PDB entry 5M7G | X-ray diffraction, 2.25 A resolution | chains D and E of the 6 polymer chains in the assembly

[Chain D]
Molecule: Tubulin beta-2B chain
Source organism: Bos taurus
Reference sequence: Q6B856 (TBB2B_BOVIN); the author numbering skips numbers that UniProt does not, so the offset changes along the chain: 1-42 = UniProt 1-42; 45-360 = UniProt 43-358; 369-455 = UniProt 359-445
Sequence (445 residues; row label = number of the first residue in the row; note: 10 numbers in that range are skipped by the numbering (no residue carries them; nothing is unmodelled there)):
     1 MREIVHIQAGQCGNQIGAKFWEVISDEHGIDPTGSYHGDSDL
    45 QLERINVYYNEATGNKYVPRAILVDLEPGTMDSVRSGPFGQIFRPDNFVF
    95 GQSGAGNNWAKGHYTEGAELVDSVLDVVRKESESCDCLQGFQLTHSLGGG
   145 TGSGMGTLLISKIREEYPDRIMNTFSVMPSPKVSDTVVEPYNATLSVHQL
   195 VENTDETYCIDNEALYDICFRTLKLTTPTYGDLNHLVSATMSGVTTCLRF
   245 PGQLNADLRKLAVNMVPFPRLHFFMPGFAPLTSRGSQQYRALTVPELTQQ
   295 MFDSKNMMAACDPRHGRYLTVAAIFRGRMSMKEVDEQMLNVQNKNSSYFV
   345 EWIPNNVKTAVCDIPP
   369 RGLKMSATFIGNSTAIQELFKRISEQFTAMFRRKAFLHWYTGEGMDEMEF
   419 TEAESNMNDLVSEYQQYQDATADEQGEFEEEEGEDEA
Not modelled in the structure: 1, 246-249, 277-284, 442-455
Bound ions: Mg2+: Gln11 (together with GDP)
Ligand contacts:
  - mbt147 (FB7; 5-(2,6-dimorpholin-4-ylpyridin-4-yl)-4-(trifluoromethyl)pyridin-2-amine): Tyr202, Val238, Cys241, Ala250, Lys254, Leu255, Asn258, Met259, Thr314, Val315, Ala316, Ile318, Asn349, Asn350, Val351, Lys352, Ala354, Ile378
  - GDP (guanosine-5'-diphosphate): Gly10, Gln11, Cys12, Gln15, Ile16, Asp69, Ala99, Asn101, Ser140, Gly142, Gly143, Gly144, Thr145, Gly146, Ser147, Val171, Pro173, Val177, Asp179, Glu183, Asn206, Leu209, Tyr224, Leu227, Asn228
Swiss-Prot annotation at these positions:
  - motif: Met1 to Ile4 (MREI motif)
  - binding site (GTP): Gln11, Glu71, Ser140, Gly144, Thr145, Gly146, Asn206, Asn228
  - binding site (Mg(2+)): Glu71
  - modified residue: Ser40 (Phosphoserine), Thr57 (Phosphothreonine), Lys60 (N6-acetyllysine), Ser174 (Phosphoserine), Thr287 (Phosphothreonine), Thr292 (Phosphothreonine), Arg320 (Omega-N-methylarginine), Glu448 (5-glutamyl polyglutamate)
  - cross-link (Glycyl lysine isopeptide (Lys-Gly)): Lys60 (interchain with G-Cter in ubiquitin), Lys326 (interchain with G-Cter in ubiquitin)
Reported in the primary citation:
  - binding site for mbt147: Glu200, Tyr202, Val238, Cys241, Leu248, Ala250, Lys254, Ala316, Ile318, Lys352, Ala354

[Chain E]
Molecule: Stathmin-4
Source organism: Rattus norvegicus
Reference sequence: P63043 (STMN4_RAT); residues 5-145 here correspond to UniProt positions 49-189 (UniProt number = residue number + 44)
Sequence (143 residues; row label = number of the first residue in the row):
     3 MADMEVIELNKCTSGQSFEVILKPPSFDGVPEFNASLPRRRDPSLEEIQK
    53 KLEAAEERRKYQEAELLKHLAEKREHEREVIQKAIEENNNFIKMAKEKLA
   103 QKMESNKENREAHLAAMLERLQEKDKHAEEVRKNKELKEEASR
Not modelled in the structure: 3-5, 29-43, 144-145
Sequence notes: initiating methionine (3); expression tag (4)
Swiss-Prot annotation at these positions:
  - modified residue: Ser46 (Phosphoserine)

[Interface between chain D and chain E]
Residue-residue contacts - 23 pairs, chain D then chain E:
  Tyr108(D) - His129(E)  hydrogen bond
  Tyr108(D) - Val133(E)  hydrophobic
  Tyr108(D) - Arg134(E)  hydrogen bond (backbone-side chain)
  Thr109(D) - Lys137(E)
  Ala112(D) - Arg134(E)
  Lys156(D) - Asp127(E)  salt bridge
  Arg158(D) - Leu123(E)
  Glu159(D) - Leu120(E)
  Glu159(D) - Leu123(E)
  Glu159(D) - Asp127(E)
  Pro162(D) - Met119(E)
  Gln193(D) - Lys126(E)
  Asn197(D) - Leu123(E)
  Asn197(D) - Lys126(E)
  Thr409(D) - Lys140(E)
  Gly410(D) - Lys137(E)
  Glu411(D) - Val133(E)
  Glu411(D) - Lys137(E)  salt bridge
  Gly412(D) - Val133(E)
  Gly412(D) - Asn136(E)
  Gly412(D) - Lys137(E)
  Met413(D) - Val133(E)
  Glu417(D) - His129(E)  salt bridge
Other interface residues (no listed pair), chain D (18 interface residues in all): Ser155, Asp163, Glu196
Other interface residues (no listed pair), chain E (14 interface residues in all): Arg112, Leu116, Ala130

[Summary]
18 residues of chain D face 14 of chain E across their interface, with 2 hydrogen bonds and 3 salt bridges.
Polar contacts include Lys156(D)-Asp127(E), Glu411(D)-Lys137(E) and Glu417(D)-His129(E). Ligands of chain D:
mbt147 and GDP. From the paper: a binding site for mbt147 at Glu200(D), Tyr202(D) and Val238(D) among others.
Chain D is Tubulin beta-2B chain (Bos taurus) and chain E is Stathmin-4 (Rattus norvegicus); the structure,
Tubulin-MTD147 complex, was determined by X-ray diffraction, deposited together with 5M8D, 5JHA, 5JHB, 5M7E
and 5M8G.
